PDB entry 5G20 | X-ray diffraction, 1.52 A resolution | chain A

[Chain A]
Protein: Glycylpeptide N-tetradecanoyltransferase
Source organism: Leishmania major
Notes: EC 2.3.1.97
UniProtKB: Q4Q5S8 (Q4Q5S8_LEIMA); residue numbers follow UniProt; this construct covers 11-421
Sequence (411 residues; row label = number of the first residue in the row):
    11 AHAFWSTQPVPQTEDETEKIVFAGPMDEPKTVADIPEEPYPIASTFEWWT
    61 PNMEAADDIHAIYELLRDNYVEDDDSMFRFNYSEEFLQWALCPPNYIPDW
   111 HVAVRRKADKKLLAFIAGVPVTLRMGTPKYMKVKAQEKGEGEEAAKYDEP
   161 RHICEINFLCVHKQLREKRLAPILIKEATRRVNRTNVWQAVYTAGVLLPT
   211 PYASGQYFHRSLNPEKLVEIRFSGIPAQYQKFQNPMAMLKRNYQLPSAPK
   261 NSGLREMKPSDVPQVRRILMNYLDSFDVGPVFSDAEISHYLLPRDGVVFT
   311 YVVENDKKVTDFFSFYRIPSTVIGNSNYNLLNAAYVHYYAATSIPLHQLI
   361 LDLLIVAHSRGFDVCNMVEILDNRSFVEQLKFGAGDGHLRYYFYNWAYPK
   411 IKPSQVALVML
Bound ions: Mg2+: Leu175 (together with tetradecanoyl-coa)
Small-molecule neighbours:
  - tetradecanoyl-coa (MYA): Ala11, His12, Ala13, Phe14, Trp15, Asn79, Tyr80, Val81, Ile166, Asn167, Phe168, Leu169, Cys170, Val171, Leu175, Arg176, Glu177, Lys178, Arg179, Leu180, Ala181, Pro182, Ile185, Thr189, Val192, Asn193, Val197, Trp198, Gln199, Ala200, Tyr202, Thr203, Ala204, Val206, Leu208, Tyr404
  - QBY (6-(benzyloxy)-4-(ethylsulfanyl)-3-[(morpholin-4-yl)): Val81, Glu82, Asp83, Phe88, Arg89, Phe90, Gly205, Tyr217, His219, Leu227, Arg231, Ser330, Leu341, Tyr345, Val374, Asn376, Gly397, His398
From the paper describing this entry:
  - binding site for QBY: Tyr217, Tyr345, Asn376
  - conformationally variable residues (side-chain flip): Phe232

[In short]
Chain A binds tetradecanoyl-coa and compound QBY. The paper reports a binding site for QBY at Tyr217, Tyr345
and Asn376; conformational variability at Phe232.
Chain A is Glycylpeptide N-tetradecanoyltransferase (Leishmania major); the structure, Leishmania major
N-myristoyltransferase in complex with a quinoline inhibitor (compound 19), was determined by X-ray
diffraction, deposited together with 5G1Z, 5G21 and 5G22.
